9FGD - chains E and F of the 6 polymer chains in the assembly; structure by electron microscopy, 3.30 A resolution.

[Chain E]
Molecule: Gamma-aminobutyric acid receptor subunit beta-3
Organism: Homo sapiens
UniProt: P28472 (GBRB3_HUMAN), isoform P28472-2; residues -24 to 448 here correspond to UniProt positions 1-473 (UniProt number = residue number + 25)
Chain sequence (473 residues; numbered -24 to 448; the number before each row is that of its first residue; numbers below 1 keep their minus sign (Met-24 is residue -24)):
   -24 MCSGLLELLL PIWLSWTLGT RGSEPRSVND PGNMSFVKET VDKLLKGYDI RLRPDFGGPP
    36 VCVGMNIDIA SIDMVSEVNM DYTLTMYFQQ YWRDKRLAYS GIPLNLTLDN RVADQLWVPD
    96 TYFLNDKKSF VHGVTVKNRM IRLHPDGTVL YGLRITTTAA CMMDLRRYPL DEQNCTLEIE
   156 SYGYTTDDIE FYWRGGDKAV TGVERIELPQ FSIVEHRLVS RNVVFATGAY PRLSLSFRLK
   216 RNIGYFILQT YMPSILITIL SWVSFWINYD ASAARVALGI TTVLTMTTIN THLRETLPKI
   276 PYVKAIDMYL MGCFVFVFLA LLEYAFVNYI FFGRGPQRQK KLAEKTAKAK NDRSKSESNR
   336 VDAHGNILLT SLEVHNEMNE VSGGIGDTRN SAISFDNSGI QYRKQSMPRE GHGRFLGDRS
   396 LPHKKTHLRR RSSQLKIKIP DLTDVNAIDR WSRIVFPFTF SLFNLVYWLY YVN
Disordered / not traced: -24 to 7, 311-419, 448
Disulfide bonds: Cys136-Cys150
Glycans and other covalent adducts: N-acetylglucosamine (NAG) linked to Asn80; glycan linked to Asn149
Swiss-Prot annotation at these positions:
  - binding site (benzamidine): Asp95 to Tyr97, Glu155 to Tyr157, Phe200
  - binding site (4-aminobutanoate): Tyr97, Glu155, Tyr157, Thr202
  - binding site (histamine): Tyr97, Ser156, Tyr157, Thr202
  - glycosylation (N-linked (GlcNAc...) asparagine): Asn8, Asn80, Asn149

[Chain F]
Molecule: Megabody-38, Outer membrane protein
Organism: Lama glama
UniProt: B5Z8H1 (B5Z8H1_HELPG); residues 14-237 here correspond to UniProt positions 226-449 (UniProt number = residue number + 212)
Chain sequence (539 residues; row label = number of the first residue in the row):
     2 QVQLQESGGG LVQTKTTTSV IDTTNDAQNL LTQAQTIVNT LKDYCPILIA KSSSSNGGTN
    62 NANTPSWQTA GGGKNSCATF GAEFSAASDM INNAQKIVQE TQQLSANQPK NITQPHNLNL
   122 NSPSSLTALA QKMLKNAQSQ AEILKLANQV ESDFNKLSSG HLKDYIGKCD ASAISSANMT
   182 MQNQKNNWGN GCAGVEETQS LLKTSAADFN NQTPQINQAQ NLANTLIQEL GNNPFRASGG
   242 GSGGGGSGKL SDTYEQLSRL LTNDNGTNSK TSAQAINQAV NNLNERAKTL AGGTTNSPAY
   302 QATLLALRSV LGLWNSMGYA VICGGYTKSP GENNQKDFHY TDENGNGTTI NCGGSTNSNG
   362 THSYNGTNTL KADKNVSLSI EQYEKIHEAY QILSKALKQA GLAPLNSKGE KLEAHVTTSK
   422 YGSLRVSCAA SGRTFTTYIM AWFRQAPGKE REFLAAMDQG RIQYYGDSVR GRFTISRDYA
   482 KNSVDLQLDG LRPEDTAVYY CAAGAGFWGL RTASSYHYWG QGTQVTVSSH HHHHHEPEA
Disordered / not traced: 15-423, 531-540
Disulfide bonds: Cys429-Cys502

[Interface between chain E and chain F]
Pairs across the interface (9):
  Glu179(E) - Thr437(F)
  Glu179(E) - Tyr480(F)
  Arg180(E) - Thr437(F)
  Arg180(E) - Gln460(F)  hydrogen bond (side chain-backbone)
  Arg180(E) - Gly461(F)
  Arg180(E) - Arg462(F)
  Arg180(E) - Tyr480(F)
  Glu182(E) - Thr437(F)
  Glu182(E) - Thr438(F)
Other interface residues (no listed pair), chain E (4 interface residues in all): Ile181
Other interface residues (no listed pair), chain F (7 interface residues in all): Ala481

[Overview]
Chain E and chain F form an interface of 4 and 7 residues respectively, with 1 hydrogen bond. The
hydrogen-bonded pair is Arg180(E)-Gln460(F). N-acetylglucosamine is covalently linked to Asn80(E). From
UniProt: 7 benzamidine-binding residues, 4 residues binding 4-aminobutanoate and 4 histamine-binding residues
on chain E.
Chain E is Gamma-aminobutyric acid receptor subunit beta-3 (Homo sapiens) and chain F is Megabody-38, Outer
membrane protein (Lama glama); the structure, Cryo-EM structure of the full-length alpha1beta3gamma2 GABA(A)
receptor in SMALPs without PIP2 and in complex with ..., was determined by electron microscopy.
